Entry 9B7K (electron microscopy, 2.75 A resolution); this record covers chains C and D of the 8 polymer chains in the assembly.

== Chain C (and D) ==
Protein: Capsid protein VP1
Organism: Adeno-associated virus
Notes: chain D of this document is another copy of the same molecule, construct and numbering; everything in this record applies to it too
Reference sequence: Q6JC22 (Q6JC22_9VIRU); residue numbers follow UniProt; this construct covers 203-736
Sequence (534 residues; row label = number of the first residue in the row):
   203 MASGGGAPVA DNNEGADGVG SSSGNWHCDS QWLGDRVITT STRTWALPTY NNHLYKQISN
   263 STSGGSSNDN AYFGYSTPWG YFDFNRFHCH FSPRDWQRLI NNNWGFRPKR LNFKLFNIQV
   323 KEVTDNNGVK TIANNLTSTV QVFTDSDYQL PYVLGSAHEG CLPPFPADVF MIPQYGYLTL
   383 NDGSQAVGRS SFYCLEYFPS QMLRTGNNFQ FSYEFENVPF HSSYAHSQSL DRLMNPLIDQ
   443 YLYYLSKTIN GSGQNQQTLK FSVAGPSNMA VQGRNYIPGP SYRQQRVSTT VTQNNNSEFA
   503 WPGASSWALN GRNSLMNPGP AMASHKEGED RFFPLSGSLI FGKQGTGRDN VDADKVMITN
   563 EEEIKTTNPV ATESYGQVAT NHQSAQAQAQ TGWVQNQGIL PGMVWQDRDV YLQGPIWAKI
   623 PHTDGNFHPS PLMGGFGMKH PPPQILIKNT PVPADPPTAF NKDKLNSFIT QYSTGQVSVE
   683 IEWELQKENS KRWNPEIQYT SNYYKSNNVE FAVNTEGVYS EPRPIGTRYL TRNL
Unresolved in the structure: 203-218, 656-666 (chain D: 203-218, 439-441, 689-736)
What the authors report for this chain:
  - conformationally variable residues (side-chain flip): N704 to K707
  - mutagenesis - Q588R: abolished binding to Fab1-1

== Interface between chain C and chain D ==
Residue-residue contacts - 118 pairs, chain C then chain D:
  G220(C) with R406(D), hydrogen bond (backbone-side chain)
  V221(C) with L338(D); R406(D), hydrogen bond (backbone-side chain)
  G222(C) with V221(D); R406(D); T407(D); G408(D), hydrogen bond (backbone-backbone); N409(D)
  S223(C) with R406(D), hydrogen bond (backbone-side chain); N409(D)
  S224(C) with M404(D), hydrogen bond (side chain-backbone); R406(D); N409(D), hydrogen bond (backbone-side chain)
  G226(C) with M404(D)
  N227(C) with S402(D); Q403(D); M404(D)
  W228(C) with Q343(D); E398(D), hydrogen bond (side chain-backbone); F400(D); P401(D); S402(D), hydrogen bond (backbone-backbone); M404(D)
  C230(C) with E398(D); Y399(D); F400(D); P401(D)
  S232(C) with Y399(D), hydrogen bond
  T246(C) with P653(D)
  A248(C) with P655(D), hydrophobic; P658(D), hydrophobic; L667(D), hydrophobic
  P250(C) with P658(D), hydrophobic
  T251(C) with T660(D)
  Y252(C) with T660(D)
  S294(C) with Y399(D)
  D297(C) with Y399(D), hydrogen bond
  N319(C) with M404(D), hydrogen bond; R406(D)
  I320(C) with R406(D), hydrogen bond (backbone-side chain)
  Q321(C) with T339(D), hydrogen bond (side chain-backbone); S340(D); V654(D)
  K323(C) with T339(D); V654(D)
  V325(C) with D657(D)
  V331(C) with N328(D)
  K332(C) with N328(D); D657(D), salt bridge
  T333(C) with N328(D)
  I334(C) with E324(D); I671(D), hydrophobic
  N336(C) with N337(D), hydrogen bond; L338(D); T339(D), hydrogen bond
  L338(C) with T339(D)
  E361(C) with K664(D)
  G362(C) with F662(D)
  F367(C) with Y257(D), hydrophobic; F394(D), hydrophobic; C396(D), hydrophobic
  P368(C) with C396(D); E398(D)
  A369(C) with Y257(D), hydrophobic; E398(D)
  D370(C) with K666(D), salt bridge
  V371(C) with K666(D); L667(D), hydrogen bond (backbone-backbone)
  M373(C) with P659(D); T660(D); A661(D); F662(D); N663(D)
  I374(C) with F662(D)
  P375(C) with F662(D), hydrophobic
  T407(C) with T339(D); R406(D), hydrogen bond (backbone-side chain)
  Y674(C) with P655(D), hydrogen bond (side chain-backbone); A656(D); D657(D); P658(D); I671(D)
  T676(C) with P655(D)
  Q678(C) with M404(D); T652(D)
  S703(C) with G390(D)
  N704(C) with G390(D)
  Y705(C) with V389(D); R391(D), hydrogen bond
  Y706(C) with A388(D); V389(D); G390(D)
  K707(C) with D384(D), salt bridge; Q387(D); A388(D)
  S708(C) with Q387(D); A388(D), hydrogen bond (backbone-backbone)
  N709(C) with Q259(D), hydrogen bond (backbone-side chain); F275(D); Q387(D), hydrogen bond
  N710(C) with Q259(D), hydrogen bond
  V711(C) with Y277(D); A388(D), hydrophobic; V389(D); S392(D)
  A714(C) with Y277(D); F394(D), hydrophobic
  V715(C) with Y257(D); Q259(D); Y277(D); F394(D), hydrophobic
  N716(C) with Q259(D), hydrogen bond (backbone-backbone)
  T717(C) with K258(D); Q259(D)
  E718(C) with L256(D)
  G719(C) with L256(D); Y257(D); K666(D), hydrogen bond (backbone-side chain)
Other interface residues (no listed pair), chain C (64 interface residues in all): H229, D231, F318, F372, G408, F713, V720
Other interface residues (no listed pair), chain D (54 interface residues in all): D219, T326, T341, F670

== Summary ==
64 residues of chain C face 54 of chain D across their interface; the contacts include 25 hydrogen bonds and 3
salt bridges. Polar pairs include K332(C)-D657(D), D370(C)-K666(D) and K707(C)-D384(D). From the paper: Q588R
of chain C abolishes binding to Fab1-1; conformational variability at N704(C).
Chain C and chain D are both Capsid protein VP1 (Adeno-associated virus); the structure, Fab2-1 in complex
with the capsid of Adeno-associated virus type 9, was determined by electron microscopy together with 9B6N,
9B6O, 9B6Q, 9B6R, 9B6S, 9B6T and 9 further entries from the same study.
